PDB entry 3O51 | X-ray diffraction, 3.20 A resolution | chain A

Chain A:
Name: cDNA FLJ58295, highly similar to Serine/threonine-protein kinase 6
Source organism: Homo sapiens
Notes: EC 2.7.11.1; fragment: AuroraA kinase domain to 323)
Reference sequence: B4DX16 (B4DX16_HUMAN); residues 125-391 here correspond to UniProt positions 57-323 (UniProt number = residue number - 68)
Chain sequence (267 residues; row label = number of the first residue in the row):
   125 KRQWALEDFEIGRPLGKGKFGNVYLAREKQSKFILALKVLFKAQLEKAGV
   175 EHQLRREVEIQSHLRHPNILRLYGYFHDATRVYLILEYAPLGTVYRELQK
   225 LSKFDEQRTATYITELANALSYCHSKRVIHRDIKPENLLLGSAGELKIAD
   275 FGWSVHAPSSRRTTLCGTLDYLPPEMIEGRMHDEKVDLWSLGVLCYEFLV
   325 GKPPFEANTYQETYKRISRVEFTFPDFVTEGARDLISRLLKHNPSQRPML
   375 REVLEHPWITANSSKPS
Unresolved in the structure: 125, 276-292, 389-391
Residues lining bound ligands: AuroraA (LJF; N-[4-({3-[5-fluoro-2-(methylideneamino)pyrimidin-4-yl]pyridin-2-yl}oxy)phenyl]-2-(phenylamino)benzamide): Leu139, Gly140, Lys141, Gly142, Phe144, Val147, Ala160, Leu164, Leu178, Glu181, Val182, Gln185, Leu194, Leu196, Leu208, Leu210, Glu211, Tyr212, Ala213, Gly216, Leu263, Ala273, Phe275
What the authors report for this chain:
  - conformationally variable residues (loop rearrangement, order/disorder transition): Lys162, Phe275
  - binding site for AuroraA: Phe144, Phe275

Overview:
Ligands of chain A: AuroraA. The paper reports a binding site for AuroraA at Phe144 and Phe275; conformational
variability at Lys162 and Phe275.
Chain A is cDNA FLJ58295, highly similar to Serine/threonine-protein kinase 6 (Homo sapiens); the structure,
Crystal structure of anthranilamide 10 bound to AuroraA, was determined by X-ray diffraction, deposited
together with 3O50.
